4HVS - chain A; structure by X-ray diffraction, 1.90 A resolution.

[Chain A]
Molecule: Mast/stem cell growth factor receptor Kit
From: Homo sapiens
Notes: EC 2.7.10.1; fragment: KIT kinase domain with KID deleted
UniProt: P10721 (KIT_HUMAN); aligned to UniProt positions 551-934 over residues 551-934
Amino-acid sequence (335 residues; row label = number of the first residue in the row; note: 58 numbers in that range are skipped by the numbering (no residue carries them; nothing is unmodelled there)):
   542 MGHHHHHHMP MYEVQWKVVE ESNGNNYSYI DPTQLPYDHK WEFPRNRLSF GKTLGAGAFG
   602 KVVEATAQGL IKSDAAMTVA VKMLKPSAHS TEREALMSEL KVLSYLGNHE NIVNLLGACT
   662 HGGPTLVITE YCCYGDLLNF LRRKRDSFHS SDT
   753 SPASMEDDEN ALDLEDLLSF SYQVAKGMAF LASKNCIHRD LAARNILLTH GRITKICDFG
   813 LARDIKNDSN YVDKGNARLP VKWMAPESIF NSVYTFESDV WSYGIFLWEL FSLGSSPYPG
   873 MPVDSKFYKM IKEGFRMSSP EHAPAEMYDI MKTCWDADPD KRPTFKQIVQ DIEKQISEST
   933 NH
Not modelled in the structure: 542-547, 932-934
Sequence notes: expression tag (542-550); engineered mutation Ser563 (Ile in P10721), Ser569 (Val in P10721), Gln609 (Tyr in P10721), Ser631 (Leu in P10721), Glu651 (Met in P10721), His662 (Ile in P10721), His690 (Ile in P10721), Ser691 (Cys in P10721), Asp693 (Lys in P10721), Thr694 (Gln in P10721), Ser753 (Glu695 in P10721), Ser756 (Ile in P10721), Asn762 (Leu in P10721), Asp825 (Val in P10721), Ser844 (Cys in P10721), Ser890 (Leu in P10721), Asp912 (Leu in P10721), Asp923 (Leu in P10721)
Residues lining bound ligands: 647 (5-(1H-pyrrolo[2,3-b]pyridin-3-ylmethyl)-N-[4-(trifluoromethyl)benzyl]pyridin-2-amine): Trp557, Leu595, Val603, Ala621, Lys623, Glu640, Leu644, Leu647, Ile653, Val654, Thr670, Glu671, Tyr672, Cys673, Gly676, Leu783, His790, Leu799, Ile808, Cys809, Asp810, Phe811
Curated features (UniProtKB/Swiss-Prot):
  - region: Tyr568, Tyr570 (Important for interaction with phosphotyrosine-binding proteins)
  - active site: Asp792 (Proton acceptor)
  - binding site (Mg(2+)): Tyr568, Asn797, Asp810
  - binding site (ATP): Gly596 to Val603, Lys623, Glu671 to Asp677, Arg796
  - modified residue: Tyr553 (Phosphotyrosine), Tyr568 (Phosphotyrosine), Tyr570 (Phosphotyrosine), Ser821 (Phosphoserine), Tyr823 (Phosphotyrosine), Ser891 (Phosphoserine), Tyr900 (Phosphotyrosine)

[In short]
Bound to chain A: compound 647. UniProt lists active-site residue Asp792, 3 Mg2+-binding residues and 17
ATP-binding residues.
Chain A is Mast/stem cell growth factor receptor Kit (Homo sapiens); the structure, Crystal structure of KIT
kinase domain with a small molecule inhibitor, PLX647, was determined by X-ray diffraction together with 4HW7
from the same study.
